7O4J - chains 7 and T of the 30 polymer chains in the assembly; structure by electron microscopy, 2.90 A resolution.

# Chain 7
Name: General transcription and DNA repair factor IIH helicase subunit XPB
From: Saccharomyces cerevisiae (strain ATCC 204508 / S288c)
Notes: EC 3.6.4.12
UniProtKB: Q00578 (RAD25_YEAST); residue numbers follow UniProt; this construct covers 1-843
Amino-acid sequence (843 residues; numbered 1 to 843; the number before each row is that of its first residue):
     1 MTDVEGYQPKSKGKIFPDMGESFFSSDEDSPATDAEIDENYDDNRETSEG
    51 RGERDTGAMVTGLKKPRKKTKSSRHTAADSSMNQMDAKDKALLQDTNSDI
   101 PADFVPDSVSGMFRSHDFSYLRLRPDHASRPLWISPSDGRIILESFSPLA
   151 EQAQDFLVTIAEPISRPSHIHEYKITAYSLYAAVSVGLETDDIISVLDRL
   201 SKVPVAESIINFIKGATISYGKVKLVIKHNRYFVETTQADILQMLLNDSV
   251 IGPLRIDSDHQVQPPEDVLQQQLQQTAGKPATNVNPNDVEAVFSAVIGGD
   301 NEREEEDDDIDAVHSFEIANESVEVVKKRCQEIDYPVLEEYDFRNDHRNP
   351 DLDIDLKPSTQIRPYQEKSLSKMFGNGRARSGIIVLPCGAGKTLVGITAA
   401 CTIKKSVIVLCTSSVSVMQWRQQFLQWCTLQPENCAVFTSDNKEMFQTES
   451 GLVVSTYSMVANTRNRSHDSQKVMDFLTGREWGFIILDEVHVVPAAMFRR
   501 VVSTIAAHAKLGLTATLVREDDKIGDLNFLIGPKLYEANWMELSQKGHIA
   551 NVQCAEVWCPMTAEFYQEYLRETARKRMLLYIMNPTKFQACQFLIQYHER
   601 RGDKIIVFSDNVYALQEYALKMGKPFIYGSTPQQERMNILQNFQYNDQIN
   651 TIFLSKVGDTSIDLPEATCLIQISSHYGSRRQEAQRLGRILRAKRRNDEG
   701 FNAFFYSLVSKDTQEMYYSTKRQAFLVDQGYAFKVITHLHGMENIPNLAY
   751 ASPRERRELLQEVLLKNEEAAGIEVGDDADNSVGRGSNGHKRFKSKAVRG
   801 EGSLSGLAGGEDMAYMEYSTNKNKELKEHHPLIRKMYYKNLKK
Not modelled in the structure: 1-100, 253-312, 768-829, 838-843
Curated features (UniProtKB/Swiss-Prot):
  - motif: Lys64 to His75 (Nuclear localization signal), Asp488 to His491 (DEAH box)
  - binding site (ATP): Leu386 to Thr393
  - modified residue: Ser752 (Phosphoserine)
  - natural variant: Trp427 (W427L: In suppressor mutant)
  - mutagenesis: Lys392 (K392R: Lethal in vivo. Defective in translation in vitro), Glu489 (E489Q: Loss of DNA translocase function of TFHII), Val798 to Lys843 (Increased UV sensitivity)

# Chain T
Molecule: Template DNA
Sequence (106 nucleotides; numbered 1 to 106; the number before each row is that of its first residue):
     1 TGACACAGCGCAGTTGTGCTATGATATTTTTATGTATGTACAACACACAT
    51 CGGAGGTGAATCGAACGTTCCATAGCTATTATATACACAGCGTGCTACTG
   101 TTCTCG
Not modelled in the structure: 1-34, 45-61, 97-106

# Chain 7 / chain T interface
Residue-residue contacts - 21 pairs, chain 7 then chain T:
  Ser440(7) - DA42(T)  hydrogen bond to the phosphate
  Lys443(7) - DA43(T)  salt bridge to the phosphate
  Thr456(7) - DA42(T)  phosphate contact
  Ser458(7) - DC41(T)  phosphate contact
  Met459(7) - DA42(T)  phosphate contact
  Met459(7) - DA43(T)  phosphate contact
  Arg466(7) - DA43(T)  salt bridge to the phosphate
  Ser467(7) - DA43(T)  phosphate contact
  Ser467(7) - DC44(T)  hydrogen bond to the phosphate
  Ser470(7) - DA43(T)  hydrogen bond to the phosphate
  Arg575(7) - DT37(T)  sugar contact
  Asp610(7) - DT39(T)  sugar contact
  Asn611(7) - DT39(T)  phosphate contact
  Val612(7) - DT39(T)  hydrogen bond to the phosphate
  Tyr628(7) - DA40(T)  phosphate contact
  Gly629(7) - DA40(T)  hydrogen bond to the phosphate
  Gly629(7) - DC41(T)  phosphate contact
  Arg636(7) - DC41(T)  salt bridge to the phosphate
  Ser655(7) - DA40(T)  hydrogen bond to the phosphate
  Val657(7) - DA40(T)  phosphate contact
  Val657(7) - DC41(T)  phosphate contact
Interface residues without a listed pair, chain 7 (23 interface residues in all): Ser414, Asn462, Asn465, His468, Ser630, Lys656
Interface residues without a listed pair, chain T (9 interface residues in all): DA36, DG38

# Overview
23 residues of chain 7 and 9 residues of chain T are in contact, with 6 hydrogen bonds and 3 salt bridges.
Polar contacts include Ser440(7)-DA42(T), Ser467(7)-DC44(T) and Ser470(7)-DA43(T). Curated annotation
(UniProt) lists 8 ATP-binding residues and 4 mutagenesis sites on chain 7.
Here chain 7 is General transcription and DNA repair factor IIH helicase subunit XPB (Saccharomyces cerevisiae
(strain ATCC 204508 / S288c)) and chain T is Template DNA. Entry 7O4J (Yeast RNA polymerase II transcription
pre-initiation complex (consensus)) was determined by electron microscopy together with 7O4I, 7O4K, 7O4L,
7O72, 7O73 and 7O75 from the same study.
